9CHM - chains C and D of the 4 polymer chains in the assembly; structure by electron microscopy, 3.47 A resolution.

# Chain C (and D)
Molecule: Proliferating cell nuclear antigen
Source organism: Homo sapiens
Notes: chain D of this document is another copy of the same molecule, construct and numbering; everything in this record applies to it too
Reference sequence: P12004 (PCNA_HUMAN); numbering as in UniProt (aligned over 1-261)
Amino-acid sequence (261 residues; row label = number of the first residue in the row):
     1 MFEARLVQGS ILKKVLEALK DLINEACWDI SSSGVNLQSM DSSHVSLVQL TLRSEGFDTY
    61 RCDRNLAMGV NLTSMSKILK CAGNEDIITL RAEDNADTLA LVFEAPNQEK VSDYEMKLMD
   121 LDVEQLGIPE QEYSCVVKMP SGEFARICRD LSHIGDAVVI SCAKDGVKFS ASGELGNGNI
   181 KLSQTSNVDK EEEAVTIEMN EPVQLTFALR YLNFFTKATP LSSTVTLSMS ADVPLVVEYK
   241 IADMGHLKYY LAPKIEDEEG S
Swiss-Prot annotation at these positions:
  - DNA-binding region: R61 to K80
  - modified residue: K14 (N6-acetyllysine), K77 (N6-acetyllysine), K80 (N6-acetyllysine), Y211 (Phosphotyrosine), K248 (N6-acetyllysine)
  - cross-link (Glycyl lysine isopeptide (Lys-Gly)): K164 (interchain with G-Cter in SUMO2), K254 (interchain with G-Cter in SUMO2)
  - natural variant: S228 (S228I: In ATLD2)
  - mutagenesis: K13 (K13R: Inhibits acetylation, recruitment to DNA damage sites, inducible ubiquitination and protein degradation, DNA replication and repair synthesis efficiencies, but homotrimer formation, nuclear ...), K14 (K14R: Inhibits acetylation, recruitment to DNA damage sites, inducible ubiquitination and protein degradation, DNA replication and repair synthesis efficiencies, but homotrimer formation, nuclear ...), K20 (K20R: Inhibits acetylation, recruitment to DNA damage sites, inducible ubiquitination and protein degradation, DNA replication and repair synthesis efficiencies, but homotrimer formation, nuclear ...), M40 (M40A: Complete loss of interaction with UHRF2), S43 to V45 (No effect on POLD3-binding. Impairs binding to ALKBH2), K77 (K77A: Inhibits recruitment to DNA damage sites, but nuclear localization is similar as the wild-type; in association with A-80 ...), K80 (K80A: Inhibits recruitment to DNA damage sites, but nuclear localization is similar as the wild-type; in association with A-77 ...), Q125 to I128 (Strong decrease in POLD3-binding. Impairs binding to ALKBH2), I128 (I128A: Complete loss of interaction with UHRF2), K164 (K164R: Abolishes ubiquitination. No effect on interaction with SHPRH), V188 to K190 (No effect on POLD3-binding. No effect on ALKBH2-binding), Y211 (Y211F: Alters chromatin-associated PCNA stability and its function in DNA replication and repair), 3 further mutagenesis entries in UniProt
Disulfides: C135-C162

# Chain C / chain D interface
Pairs across the interface (23):
  S74(C) - L175(D)
  K77(C) - H153(D)
  K80(C) - H153(D)  hydrogen bond
  C81(C) - D150(D)
  E109(C) - L182(D)
  E109(C) - S183(D)  hydrogen bond (backbone-backbone)
  E109(C) - T185(D)
  K110(C) - E143(D)  salt bridge
  K110(C) - R146(D)
  K110(C) - K181(D)
  K110(C) - L182(D)
  V111(C) - I180(D)
  V111(C) - K181(D)  hydrogen bond (backbone-backbone)
  S112(C) - N179(D)
  D113(C) - G178(D)
  D113(C) - N179(D)  hydrogen bond (backbone-backbone)
  Y114(C) - N177(D)
  Y114(C) - G178(D)
  Y114(C) - I180(D)
  E115(C) - G176(D)
  E115(C) - N177(D)  hydrogen bond (backbone-backbone)
  K117(C) - E174(D)  hydrogen bond (side chain-backbone)
  K117(C) - L175(D)
Other interface residues (no listed pair), chain C (13 interface residues in all): M116
Other interface residues (no listed pair), chain D (17 interface residues in all): L151, I154

# Overview
13 residues of chain C and 17 residues of chain D are in contact; the contacts include 6 hydrogen bonds and 1
salt bridge. Polar contacts include K110(C)-E143(D), K80(C)-H153(D) and K117(C)-E174(D). From UniProt: 23
mutagenesis sites on chain C.
Chain C and chain D are both Proliferating cell nuclear antigen (Homo sapiens); the structure, Cryo-EM
structure of FAN1 R507H and PCNA in intermediate state, was determined by electron microscopy together with
9CG4, 9CL7 and 9CMA from the same study.
